PDB entry 8XOW | electron microscopy, 3.32 A resolution | chains b and W1 of the 36 polymer chains in the assembly

[Chain b]
Name: Portal protein B
From: Escherichia phage Lambda
Reference sequence: P03710 (PORTL_LAMBD); numbering as in UniProt (aligned over 1-533)
Amino-acid sequence (533 residues; row label = number of the first residue in the row):
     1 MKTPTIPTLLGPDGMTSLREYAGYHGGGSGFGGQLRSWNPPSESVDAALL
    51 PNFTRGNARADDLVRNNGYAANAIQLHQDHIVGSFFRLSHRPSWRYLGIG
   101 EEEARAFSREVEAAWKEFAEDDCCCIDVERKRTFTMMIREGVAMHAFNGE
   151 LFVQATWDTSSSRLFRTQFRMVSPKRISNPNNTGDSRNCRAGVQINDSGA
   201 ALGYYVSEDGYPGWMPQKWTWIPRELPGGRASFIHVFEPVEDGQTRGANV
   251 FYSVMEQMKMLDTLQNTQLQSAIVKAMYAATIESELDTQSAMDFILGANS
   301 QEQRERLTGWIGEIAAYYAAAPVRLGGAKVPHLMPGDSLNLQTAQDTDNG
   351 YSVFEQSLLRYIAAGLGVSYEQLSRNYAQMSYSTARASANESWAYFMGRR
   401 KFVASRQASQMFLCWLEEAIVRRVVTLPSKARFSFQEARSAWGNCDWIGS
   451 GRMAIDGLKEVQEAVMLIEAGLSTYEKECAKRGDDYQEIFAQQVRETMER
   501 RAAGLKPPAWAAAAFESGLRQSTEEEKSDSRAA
Not modelled in the structure: 1-24, 303-317, 513-533
Disulfide bonds: Cys123-Cys125
Swiss-Prot annotation at these positions:
  - site: Ala22, Gly23 (Cleavage)

[Chain W1]
Name: Head completion protein
From: Escherichia phage Lambda
Reference sequence: P68660 (HCP_LAMBD); residues 1-68 here = UniProt positions 1-68
Amino-acid sequence (68 residues; row label = number of the first residue in the row):
     1 MTRQEELAAARAALHDLMTGKRVATVQKDGRRVEFTATSVSDLKKYIAEL
    51 EVQTGMTQRRRGPAGFYV
Not modelled in the structure: 1

[Interface between chain b and chain W1]
Pairs across the interface (21; chain b residue first):
  Glu285(b) with Lys45(W1)
  Leu286(b) with Val52(W1), hydrophobic; Arg60(W1)
  Asp293(b) with Gly62(W1)
  Phe294(b) with Val52(W1), hydrophobic; Arg60(W1); Arg61(W1)
  Ile295(b) with Pro63(W1)
  Gly297(b) with Pro63(W1)
  Ala328(b) with Ala64(W1); Phe66(W1)
  Lys329(b) with Ala64(W1)
  Val330(b) with Pro63(W1); Ala64(W1), hydrogen bond (backbone-backbone); Phe66(W1), hydrophobic
  Pro331(b) with Pro63(W1), hydrophobic
  His332(b) with Arg60(W1), hydrogen bond (backbone-side chain)
  Leu333(b) with Arg60(W1)
  Met334(b) with Arg60(W1)
  Pro335(b) with Lys45(W1)
  Asp337(b) with Arg60(W1), salt bridge
Also at the interface, not in a pair above, chain b (16 interface residues in all): Gly336
Also at the interface, not in a pair above, chain W1 (9 interface residues in all): Gly65

[Summary]
Chain b and chain W1 form an interface of 16 and 9 residues respectively; the contacts include 2 hydrogen
bonds and 1 salt bridge. Polar pairs include Asp337(b)-Arg60(W1), His332(b)-Arg60(W1) and Val330(b)-Ala64(W1).
Chain b is Portal protein B and chain W1 is Head completion protein, both from Escherichia phage Lambda; the
structure, Mature virion portal of bacteriophage lambda, was determined by electron microscopy together with
8XOT, 8XOU, 8XPM and 8XQB from the same study.
